Entry 9H80 (electron microscopy, 2.50 A resolution); this record covers chains E and F of the 13 polymer chains in the assembly.

[Chain E (and F)]
Name: PelC
From: Pseudomonas aeruginosa
Notes: chain F of this document is another copy of the same molecule, construct and numbering; everything in this record applies to it too
Reference sequence: Q9HZE6 (Q9HZE6_PSEAE); residue numbers follow UniProt; this construct covers 1-172
Sequence (172 residues; row label = number of the first residue in the row):
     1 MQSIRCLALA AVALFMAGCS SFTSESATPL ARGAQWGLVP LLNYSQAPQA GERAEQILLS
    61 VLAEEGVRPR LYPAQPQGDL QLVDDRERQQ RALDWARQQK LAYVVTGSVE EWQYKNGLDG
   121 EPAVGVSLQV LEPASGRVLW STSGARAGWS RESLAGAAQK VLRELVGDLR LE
Disordered / not traced: 1-18
Residues lining bound ligands: phosphatidylethanolamine (PTY): Cys19, Arg146, Ala147, Gly148, Trp149
What the authors report for this chain:
  - binding site for phosphatidylethanolamine: Trp149
  - mutagenesis - W149A: abolished binding to PelB

[How chain E and chain F interact]
Contacting residue pairs - 72 pairs, chain E then chain F:
  Pro48(E) - Gln46(F)  hydrogen bond (backbone-side chain)
  Gln49(E) - Asn43(F)
  Gln49(E) - Tyr44(F)
  Gln49(E) - Gln46(F)  hydrogen bond
  Glu52(E) - Tyr44(F)
  Arg53(E) - Tyr44(F)  hydrogen bond (side chain-backbone)
  Arg53(E) - Ser45(F)
  Arg53(E) - Gln46(F)
  Arg53(E) - Glu110(F)
  Gln56(E) - Tyr44(F)
  Gln56(E) - Ser108(F)  hydrogen bond
  Gln56(E) - Glu110(F)
  Gln56(E) - Ser127(F)
  Gln56(E) - Gln129(F)  hydrogen bond
  Gln56(E) - Ser143(F)
  Ile57(E) - Ser143(F)
  Leu59(E) - Gln129(F)
  Leu59(E) - Ser141(F)
  Ser60(E) - Thr23(F)
  Ser60(E) - Ser141(F)
  Ser60(E) - Thr142(F)
  Ser60(E) - Ser143(F)  hydrogen bond
  Ala63(E) - Glu25(F)
  Ala63(E) - Ser26(F)  hydrogen bond (backbone-side chain)
  Ala63(E) - Ser141(F)
  Glu64(E) - Thr23(F)
  Glu64(E) - Ser24(F)
  Glu64(E) - Ser26(F)
  Gly66(E) - Ser26(F)  hydrogen bond (backbone-side chain)
  Arg68(E) - Glu25(F)  salt bridge
  Arg68(E) - Val138(F)  hydrogen bond (side chain-backbone)
  Arg68(E) - Leu139(F)
  Arg68(E) - Trp140(F)
  Tyr72(E) - Arg86(F)
  Ala74(E) - Arg86(F)
  Tyr114(E) - Glu111(F)  hydrogen bond
  Tyr114(E) - Gln113(F)
  Tyr114(E) - Lys115(F)
  Tyr114(E) - Asn116(F)
  Tyr114(E) - Ala123(F)
  Lys115(E) - Asn116(F)
  Leu118(E) - Gly117(F)
  Leu118(E) - Leu118(F)  hydrogen bond (backbone-backbone)
  Gly120(E) - Lys115(F)  hydrogen bond (backbone-side chain)
  Gly120(E) - Asn116(F)
  Ser150(E) - Lys115(F)
  Arg151(E) - Cys19(F)  hydrogen bond (backbone-side chain)
  Arg151(E) - Asp119(F)  salt bridge
  Arg151(E) - Glu121(F)  salt bridge
  Arg151(E) - Ala147(F)
  Arg151(E) - Gly148(F)  hydrogen bond (side chain-backbone)
  Arg151(E) - Trp149(F)
  Arg151(E) - Ser150(F)
  Glu152(E) - Lys115(F)
  Glu152(E) - Ala147(F)
  Ser153(E) - Glu111(F)
  Ser153(E) - Ala123(F)
  Ser153(E) - Ala145(F)
  Ser153(E) - Arg146(F)
  Ser153(E) - Ala147(F)
  Leu154(E) - Glu111(F)  hydrogen bond (backbone-side chain)
  Ala155(E) - Glu111(F)  hydrogen bond (backbone-side chain)
  Ala155(E) - Gly125(F)
  Ala155(E) - Ala145(F)  hydrophobic
  Gly156(E) - Ala145(F)
  Gln159(E) - Ser21(F)  hydrogen bond
  Gln159(E) - Phe22(F)  hydrogen bond (side chain-backbone)
  Gln159(E) - Thr23(F)  hydrogen bond (side chain-backbone)
  Gln159(E) - Ser143(F)  hydrogen bond (side chain-backbone)
  Arg163(E) - Ser21(F)
  Arg163(E) - Phe22(F)  hydrogen bond (side chain-backbone)
  Arg163(E) - Thr23(F)
Interface residues without a listed pair, chain E (33 interface residues in all): Val61, Leu71, Gly117, Asp119, Glu121, Lys160
Interface residues without a listed pair, chain F (40 interface residues in all): Ala27, Gly144

[Summary]
33 residues of chain E and 40 residues of chain F are in contact; the contacts include 21 hydrogen bonds and 3
salt bridges. Among the polar pairs are Arg68(E)-Glu25(F), Arg151(E)-Asp119(F) and Arg151(E)-Glu121(F). Chain
E binds phosphatidylethanolamine. The paper reports a binding site for phosphatidylethanolamine at Trp149(E);
W149A of chain E abolishes binding to PelB.
Both chains are PelC (Pseudomonas aeruginosa). Entry 9H80 (Structure of the outer membrane exopolysaccharide
transporter PelBC) was determined by electron microscopy.
